PDB entry 8I97 | electron microscopy, 3.19 A resolution | chains C and A of the 5 polymer chains in the assembly

[Chain C]
Name: C3a anaphylatoxin chemotactic receptor
Source organism: Homo sapiens
UniProtKB: Q16581 (C3AR_HUMAN); residues 2-482 here = UniProt positions 2-482
Chain sequence (538 residues; numbered -55 to 482; the number before each row is that of its first residue; numbers below 1 keep their minus sign (Met-55 is residue -55)):
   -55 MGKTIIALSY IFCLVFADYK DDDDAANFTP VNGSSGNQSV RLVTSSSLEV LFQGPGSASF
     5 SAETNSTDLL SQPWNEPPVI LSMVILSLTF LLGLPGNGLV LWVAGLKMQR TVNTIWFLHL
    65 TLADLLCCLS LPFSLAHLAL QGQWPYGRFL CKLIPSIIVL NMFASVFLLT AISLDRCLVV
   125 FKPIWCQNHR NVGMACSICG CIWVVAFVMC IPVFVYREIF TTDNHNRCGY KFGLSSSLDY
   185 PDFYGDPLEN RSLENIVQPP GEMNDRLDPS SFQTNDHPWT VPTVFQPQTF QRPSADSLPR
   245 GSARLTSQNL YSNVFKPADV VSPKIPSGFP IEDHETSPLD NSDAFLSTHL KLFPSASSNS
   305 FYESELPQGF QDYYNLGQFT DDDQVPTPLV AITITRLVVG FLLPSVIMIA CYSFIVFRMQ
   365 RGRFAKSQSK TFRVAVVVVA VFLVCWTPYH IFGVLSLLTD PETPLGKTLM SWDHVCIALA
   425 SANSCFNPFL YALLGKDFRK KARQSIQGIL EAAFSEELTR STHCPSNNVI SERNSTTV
Disordered / not traced: -55 to 18, 175-330, 451-482
Cystine bridges: Cys95-Cys172, Cys121-Cys355
Construct notes: initiating methionine (-55); expression tag (-54 to 1)
Curated features (UniProtKB/Swiss-Prot):
  - modified residue: Tyr174 (Sulfotyrosine), Tyr184 (Sulfotyrosine), Tyr318 (Sulfotyrosine), Ser459 (Phosphoserine), Thr463 (Phosphothreonine)
  - glycosylation: Asn9 (N-linked (GlcNAc...) asparagine), Asn194 (N-linked (GlcNAc...) asparagine), Ser266 (O-linked (GalNAc...) serine)
Reported in the primary citation:
  - conformationally variable residues (side-chain flip): Arg161, Arg340
  - contacts within the chain: Lys96-Arg161 (backbone contact)

[Chain A]
Name: Guanine nucleotide-binding protein G(o) subunit alpha
Source organism: Homo sapiens
UniProtKB: P09471 (GNAO_HUMAN); residue numbers follow UniProt; this construct covers 4-55, 182-354
Chain sequence (250 residues; numbered -11 to 354; 116 numbers in that range are skipped by the numbering (no residue carries them; nothing is unmodelled there); the number before each row is that of its first residue; numbers below 1 keep their minus sign (Met-11 is residue -11)):
   -11 MGHHHHHHEN LYFQGTLSAE ERAALERSKA IEKNLKEDGI SAAKDVKLLL LGADNSGKST
    49 IVKQMKI
   172 IHGGSGGSGG TTGIVETHFT FKNLHFRLFD VGGQRSERKK WIHCFEDVTA IIFCVDLSDY
   232 DQVLHEDETT NRMHESLMLF DSICNNKFFI DTSIILFLNK KDLFGEKIKK SPLTICFPEY
   292 TGPNTYEDAA AYIQAQFESK NRSPNKEIYC HMTCATDTNN AQVIFDAVTD IIIANNLRGC
   352 GLY
Disordered / not traced: -11 to 5, 172-182, 231-242
Construct notes: initiating methionine (-11); expression tag (-10 to 3); engineered mutation Asp42 (Gly in P09471), Asn43 (Glu in P09471), Asp227 (Ala in P09471), Asp230 (Gly in P09471), Ala332 (Ile in P09471), Ile335 (Val in P09471); linker (174-181)
Curated features (UniProtKB/Swiss-Prot):
  - region: Lys35 to Ala41, Ser44 to Thr48 (G1 motif), Phe197 to Arg206 (G3 motif), Ile266 to Asp273 (G4 motif), Thr324 to Thr329 (G5 motif)
  - binding site (GTP): Lys46, Ser47, Thr48, Asn270, Asp273, Cys325
  - binding site (Mg(2+)): Ser47, Thr182
  - natural variant: Gly40 (G40R: In DEE17 and NEDIM; G40W: Found in a patient with intractable early-onset epilepsy), Ser47 (S47G: In NEDIM), Gln52 (Q52P: Found in a patient with intractable early-onset epilepsy; Q52R: In DEE17), Ile172 (I172T: In NEDIM), Thr191 to Phe197 (deletion: In DEE17), Gly203 (G203R: In DEE17), Arg209 (R209C: In DEE17 and NEDIM; R209G: In NEDIM; R209H: In NEDIM; R209L: In NEDIM), Glu246 (E246G: In NEDIM; E246K: In NEDIM), Ile279 (I279N: In DEE17)
  - modified residue: Gln205 (5-glutamyl histamine), Cys351 (ADP-ribosylcysteine)
  - lipidation: Cys351 (S-palmitoyl cysteine)
  - mutagenesis: Cys351 (C351A: Strong loss of binding to ADGRG3)

[How chain C and chain A interact]
Residue-residue contacts (34):
  Asn57(C) - Gly350(A)  hydrogen bond (side chain-backbone)
  Asp119(C) - Cys351(A)
  Arg120(C) - Cys351(A)
  Val123(C) - Asn347(A)  hydrogen bond (backbone-side chain)
  Val124(C) - Ile344(A)
  Val124(C) - Leu348(A)  hydrophobic
  Pro127(C) - Ile343(A)  hydrophobic
  Pro127(C) - Ile344(A)  hydrophobic
  Ile128(C) - Lys193(A)
  Ile128(C) - Phe336(A)  hydrophobic
  Gln131(C) - Lys32(A)
  Gln131(C) - Asp33(A)
  Gln131(C) - Val34(A)
  Gln131(C) - Leu195(A)
  Gln131(C) - Ile343(A)
  Asn132(C) - Lys32(A)  hydrogen bond (backbone-side chain)
  Asn132(C) - Asn194(A)  hydrogen bond (side chain-backbone)
  Asn135(C) - Ile28(A)
  Ile359(C) - Leu353(A)  hydrophobic
  Arg362(C) - Ile344(A)
  Arg367(C) - Ser264(A)
  Arg367(C) - Asn316(A)  hydrogen bond (side chain-backbone)
  Arg367(C) - Glu318(A)
  Arg367(C) - Tyr320(A)  hydrogen bond
  Arg367(C) - Ala345(A)
  Arg367(C) - Arg349(A)
  Arg367(C) - Tyr354(A)  hydrogen bond (backbone-side chain)
  Phe368(C) - Ile344(A)  hydrophobic
  Phe368(C) - Ala345(A)  hydrophobic
  Phe368(C) - Tyr354(A)  hydrophobic
  Ser371(C) - Tyr354(A)
  Thr375(C) - Leu353(A)  hydrogen bond (side chain-backbone)
  Thr375(C) - Tyr354(A)
  Val378(C) - Leu353(A)  hydrophobic
Other interface residues (no listed pair), chain C (23 interface residues in all): Phe61, Cys130, His133, Tyr356, Lys374, Leu438
Other interface residues (no listed pair), chain A (27 interface residues in all): Ala31, Thr340, Asp341, Ile342, Gly352

[In short]
23 residues of chain C and 27 residues of chain A are in contact, with 8 hydrogen bonds. Among the polar pairs
are Asn57(C)-Gly350(A), Val123(C)-Asn347(A) and Asn132(C)-Lys32(A). From the paper: conformational variability
at Arg161(C) and Arg340(C); contacts within the chain involving Arg161(C) and Lys96(C).
Chain C is C3a anaphylatoxin chemotactic receptor and chain A is Guanine nucleotide-binding protein G(o)
subunit alpha, both from Homo sapiens; the structure, Structure of Apo-C3aR-Go complex (Glacios), was
determined by electron microscopy together with 8HPT, 8HQC, 8I95, 8I9A, 8I9L, 8I9S and 3 further entries from
the same study.
